Entry 6MJC (X-ray diffraction, 1.79 A resolution); this record covers chains A and B.

Chain A:
Protein: Monopolin complex subunit CSM1
Source organism: Candida glabrata
Reference sequence: A0A0W0CH22 (A0A0W0CH22_CANGB); numbering as in UniProt (aligned over 69-181)
Amino-acid sequence (116 residues; numbered 66 to 181; the number before each row is that of its first residue):
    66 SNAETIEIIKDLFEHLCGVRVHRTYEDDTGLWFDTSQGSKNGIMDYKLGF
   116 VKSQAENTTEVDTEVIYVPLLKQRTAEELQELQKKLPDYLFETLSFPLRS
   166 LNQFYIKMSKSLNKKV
Disordered / not traced: 66-67, 119-124, 180-181
Differences from the reference sequence: expression tag (66-68)

Chain B:
Protein: Kinetochore-associated protein DSN1
Source organism: Candida glabrata
Reference sequence: A0A0W0D923 (A0A0W0D923_CANGB); residues 43-67 here = UniProt positions 43-67
Amino-acid sequence (28 residues; row label = number of the first residue in the row):
    40 SNAPTLGERLDSLHEIKSARRMDHFNDD
Differences from the reference sequence: expression tag (40-42); engineered mutation Asp-66 (Ser in A0A0W0D923), Asp-67 (Ser in A0A0W0D923)

How chain A and chain B interact:
Residue-residue contacts (54; chain A residue first):
  Arg-88(A) / Asn-41(B)
  Arg-88(A) / Ala-42(B)  hydrogen bond (side chain-backbone)
  Arg-88(A) / Glu-47(B)  salt bridge
  Thr-89(A) / Ser-40(B)
  Thr-89(A) / Asn-41(B)  hydrogen bond (backbone-side chain)
  Tyr-90(A) / Ser-40(B)
  Tyr-90(A) / Asn-41(B)
  Tyr-90(A) / Pro-43(B)  hydrophobic
  Tyr-90(A) / Glu-47(B)  hydrogen bond (side chain-backbone)
  Tyr-90(A) / Ser-51(B)  hydrogen bond
  Glu-91(A) / Ser-40(B)  hydrogen bond (side chain-backbone)
  Glu-91(A) / Asn-41(B)  hydrogen bond (backbone-backbone)
  Glu-91(A) / Pro-43(B)
  Asp-92(A) / Pro-43(B)
  Asp-92(A) / Arg-48(B)
  Asp-92(A) / Ser-51(B)  hydrogen bond
  Thr-94(A) / Ser-51(B)
  Thr-94(A) / Leu-52(B)
  Thr-94(A) / Ile-55(B)
  Trp-97(A) / Ser-51(B)  hydrogen bond
  Trp-97(A) / Glu-54(B)
  Lys-112(A) / Asp-50(B)
  Lys-112(A) / Glu-54(B)  salt bridge
  Glu-129(A) / Arg-60(B)  salt bridge
  Val-133(A) / Glu-54(B)
  Tyr-154(A) / Arg-59(B)
  Tyr-154(A) / Met-61(B)  hydrophobic
  Tyr-154(A) / Phe-64(B)  hydrophobic
  Glu-157(A) / Arg-59(B)  salt bridge
  Thr-158(A) / Glu-54(B)
  Thr-158(A) / Ala-58(B)
  Thr-158(A) / Arg-59(B)  hydrogen bond (backbone-backbone)
  Leu-159(A) / Ala-58(B)
  Leu-159(A) / Arg-59(B)
  Leu-159(A) / Met-61(B)  hydrophobic
  Ser-160(A) / Ala-58(B)
  Ser-160(A) / Arg-59(B)  hydrogen bond (backbone-backbone)
  Ser-160(A) / Arg-60(B)  hydrogen bond
  Ser-160(A) / Met-61(B)  hydrogen bond (backbone-backbone)
  Phe-161(A) / Arg-60(B)
  Phe-161(A) / Met-61(B)
  Phe-161(A) / Phe-64(B)  hydrophobic
  Pro-162(A) / Arg-60(B)
  Pro-162(A) / Met-61(B)
  Pro-162(A) / Asp-62(B)
  Arg-164(A) / Asp-62(B)  salt bridge
  Ser-165(A) / Asp-62(B)  hydrogen bond (side chain-backbone)
  Ser-165(A) / His-63(B)
  Ser-165(A) / Phe-64(B)
  Gln-168(A) / His-63(B)
  Gln-168(A) / Phe-64(B)  hydrogen bond (side chain-backbone)
  Gln-168(A) / Asn-65(B)  hydrogen bond
  Phe-169(A) / Phe-64(B)  hydrophobic
  Lys-172(A) / Asp-66(B)  salt bridge
Interface residues without a listed pair, chain A (25 interface residues in all): Leu-96, Val-116, Ile-131
Interface residues without a listed pair, chain B (21 interface residues in all): Ser-57
The authors on this interface:
  - specific contacts: Lys-172(A)/Asp-66(B)

In short:
Chain A and chain B form an interface of 25 and 21 residues respectively; the contacts include 15 hydrogen
bonds and 6 salt bridges. Among the polar pairs are Arg-88(A)/Glu-47(B), Lys-112(A)/Glu-54(B) and
Glu-129(A)/Arg-60(B). The authors report a contact between Lys-172(A) and Asp-66(B).
Here chain A is Monopolin complex subunit CSM1 and chain B is Kinetochore-associated protein DSN1, both from
Candida glabrata. Entry 6MJC (Structure of Candida glabrata Csm1:Dsn1(43-67DD) complex) was determined by
X-ray diffraction together with 6MJ8, 6MJB and 6MJE from the same study.
